Entry 7U67 (electron microscopy, 2.50 A resolution); this record covers chains L and F of the 12 polymer chains in the assembly.

Chain L:
Name: Inhibitor of dGTPase
From: Escherichia phage T7
Reference sequence: P03780 (GP12_BPT7); residue numbers follow UniProt; this construct covers 1-85
Amino-acid sequence (89 residues; each row starts with the number of its first residue; numbers below 1 keep their minus sign (Gly-3 is residue -3)):
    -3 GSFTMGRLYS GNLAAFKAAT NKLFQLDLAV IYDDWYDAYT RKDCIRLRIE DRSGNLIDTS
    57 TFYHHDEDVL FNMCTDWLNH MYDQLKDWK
Disordered / not traced: -3 to 1
Sequence notes: expression tag (-3 to 0)
Reported in the primary citation:
  - binding site for the ligand GTP: Arg3

Chain F:
Name: Deoxyguanosinetriphosphate triphosphohydrolase
From: Escherichia coli str. K-12 substr. MG1655
Notes: EC 3.1.5.1
Reference sequence: P15723 (DGTP_ECOLI); numbering as in UniProt (aligned over 1-505)
Amino-acid sequence (505 residues; each row starts with the number of its first residue):
     1 MAQIDFRKKI NWHRRYRSPQ GVKTEHEILR IFESDRGRII NSPAIRRLQQ KTQVFPLERN
    61 AAVRTRLTHS MEVQQVGRYI AKEILSRLKE LKLLEAYGLD ELTGPFESIV EMSCLMHDIG
   121 NPPFGHFGEA AINDWFRQRL HPEDAESQPL TDDRCSVAAL RLRDGEEPLN ELRRKIRQDL
   181 CHFEGNAQGI RLVHTLMRMN LTWAQVGGIL KYTRPAWWRG ETPETHHYLM KKPGYYLSEE
   241 AYIARLRKEL NLALYSRFPL TWIMEAADDI SYCVADLEDA VEKRIFTVEQ LYHHLHEAWG
   301 QHEKGSLFSL VVENAWEKSR SNSLSRSTED QFFMYLRVNT LNKLVPYAAQ RFIDNLPAIF
   361 AGTFNHALLE DASECSDLLK LYKNVAVKHV FSHPDVERLE LQGYRVISGL LEIYRPLLSL
   421 SLSDFTELVE KERVKRFPIE SRLFHKLSTR HRLAYVEAVS KLPSDSPEFP LWEYYYRCRL
   481 LQDYISGMTD LYAWDEYRRL MAVEQ
Disordered / not traced: 1-2, 57-61, 151-152, 164-165, 301-307, 320-327, 370-371, 505
Metal / ion sites: Mg2+ near Asp268 (its only coordinating residue here)
Ligand contacts: GTP (guanosine-5'-triphosphate): Gln53, Val54, His69, Asn186, Lys211, Tyr212, Lys232, Asp268, Ser271, Tyr272, Asp276, Phe391, Val396, Glu400
Reported in the primary citation:
  - binding site for GTP: Gln53, Tyr272, Asp276
  - catalytic residues: His126 (citing earlier work)

Interface between chain L and chain F:
Residue-residue contacts (21):
  Gly2(L) - Tyr272(F)
  Arg3(L) - His126(F)
  Leu4(L) - His126(F)  hydrogen bond (backbone-side chain)
  Tyr5(L) - Glu129(F)
  Tyr5(L) - Asn133(F)
  Tyr5(L) - His182(F)
  Tyr5(L) - Phe183(F)  hydrogen bond (side chain-backbone)
  Tyr5(L) - Glu184(F)
  Tyr5(L) - Pro233(F)
  Ser6(L) - Ala130(F)
  Ser6(L) - Asn133(F)
  Gly7(L) - His182(F)
  Asn8(L) - Lys231(F)
  Ala10(L) - Arg137(F)
  Tyr32(L) - Lys380(F)
  Arg37(L) - Ala372(F)
  Arg37(L) - Asp377(F)  salt bridge
  Asp62(L) - Lys231(F)  salt bridge
  Asp64(L) - Lys231(F)
  Asp64(L) - Lys232(F)
  Val65(L) - His227(F)
Also at the interface, not in a pair above, chain L (15 interface residues in all): His60, Asn68
Also at the interface, not in a pair above, chain F (19 interface residues in all): Phe127, Tyr228, Ser373

Overview:
15 residues of chain L face 19 of chain F across their interface; the contacts include 2 hydrogen bonds and 2
salt bridges. Polar pairs include Arg37(L)-Asp377(F), Asp62(L)-Lys231(F) and Leu4(L)-His126(F). Chain F binds
GTP. The paper reports the catalytic residue His126(F); a binding site for GTP at Gln53(F), Tyr272(F) and
Asp276(F).
Here chain L is Inhibitor of dGTPase (Escherichia phage T7) and chain F is Deoxyguanosinetriphosphate
triphosphohydrolase (Escherichia coli str. K-12 substr. MG1655). Entry 7U67 (Structure of E. coli dGTPase
bound to T7 bacteriophage protein Gp1.2 and GTP) was determined by electron microscopy together with 7U65 and
7U66 from the same study.
